PDB entry 9IMM | electron microscopy, 3.22 A resolution | chains D and E of the 11 polymer chains in the assembly

Chain D:
Molecule: Non-structural protein 8
From: Severe acute respiratory syndrome coronavirus 2
UniProt: P0DTD1 (R1AB_SARS2); residues 1-198 here correspond to UniProt positions 3943-4140 (UniProt number = residue number + 3942)
Amino-acid sequence (198 residues; row label = number of the first residue in the row):
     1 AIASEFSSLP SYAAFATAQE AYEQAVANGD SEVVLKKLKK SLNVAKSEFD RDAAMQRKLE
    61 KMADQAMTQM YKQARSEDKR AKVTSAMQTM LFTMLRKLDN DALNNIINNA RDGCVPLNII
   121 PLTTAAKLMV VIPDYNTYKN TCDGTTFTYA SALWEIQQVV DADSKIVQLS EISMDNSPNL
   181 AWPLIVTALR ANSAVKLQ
Not modelled in the structure: 1-5, 192-198

Chain E:
Molecule: Helicase nsp13
From: Severe acute respiratory syndrome coronavirus 2
Notes: EC 3.6.4.12, 3.6.4.13
UniProt: P0DTD1 (R1AB_SARS2); residues 1-601 here correspond to UniProt positions 5325-5925 (UniProt number = residue number + 5324)
Amino-acid sequence (601 residues; each row starts with the number of its first residue):
     1 AVGACVLCNS QTSLRCGACI RRPFLCCKCC YDHVISTSHK LVLSVNPYVC NAPGCDVTDV
    61 TQLYLGGMSY YCKSHKPPIS FPLCANGQVF GLYKNTCVGS DNVTDFNAIA TCDWTNAGDY
   121 ILANTCTERL KLFAAETLKA TEETFKLSYG IATVREVLSD RELHLSWEVG KPRPPLNRNY
   181 VFTGYRVTKN SKVQIGEYTF EKGDYGDAVV YRGTTTYKLN VGDYFVLTSH TVMPLSAPTL
   241 VPQEHYVRIT GLYPTLNISD EFSSNVANYQ KVGMQKYSTL QGPPGTGKSH FAIGLALYYP
   301 SARIVYTACS HAAVDALCEK ALKYLPIDKC SRIIPARARV ECFDKFKVNS TLEQYVFCTV
   361 NALPETTADI VVFDEISMAT NYDLSVVNAR LRAKHYVYIG DPAQLPAPRT LLTKGTLEPE
   421 YFNSVCRLMK TIGPDMFLGT CRRCPAEIVD TVSALVYDNK LKAHKDKSAQ CFKMFYKGVI
   481 THDVSSAINR PQIGVVREFL TRNPAWRKAV FISPYNSQNA VASKILGLPT QTVDSSQGSE
   541 YDYVIFTQTT ETAHSCNVNR FNVAITRAKV GILCIMSDRD LYDKLQFTSL EIPRRNVATL
   601 Q
Not modelled in the structure: 1, 204-207, 337-339, 594-601
Ion coordination: Zn2+ site 1: Cys-5, Cys-8, Cys-26, Cys-29; Zn2+ site 2: Cys-16, Cys-19, His-33, His-39; Zn2+ site 3: Cys-50, Cys-55, Cys-72, His-75

How chain D and chain E interact:
Residue-residue contacts (13):
  Lys-58(D) / Ile-79(E)
  Leu-59(D) / Ile-79(E)  hydrophobic
  Leu-59(D) / Ser-80(E)
  Met-62(D) / Leu-65(E)
  Met-62(D) / Gly-66(E)
  Met-62(D) / Gly-67(E)
  Met-62(D) / Ile-79(E)  hydrophobic
  Met-62(D) / Phe-81(E)  hydrophobic
  Gln-65(D) / Met-68(E)
  Met-67(D) / Phe-90(E)  hydrophobic
  Gln-73(D) / Val-45(E)
  Gln-73(D) / Asn-46(E)  hydrogen bond
  Glu-77(D) / Val-45(E)
Other interface residues (no listed pair), chain D (12 interface residues in all): Ala-63, Ala-66, Gln-69, Met-70, Ala-74
Other interface residues (no listed pair), chain E (14 interface residues in all): Tyr-48, Tyr-70, Gly-91, Leu-92

Summary:
12 residues of chain D face 14 of chain E across their interface, with 1 hydrogen bond. Its one
hydrogen-bonded contact is Gln-73(D)/Asn-46(E). Cys-5(E), Cys-8(E), Cys-26(E) and Cys-29(E) coordinate Zn2+
site 1. The Zn2+ site 2 is built by Cys-16(E), Cys-19(E), His-33(E) and His-39(E).
Chain D is Non-structural protein 8 and chain E is Helicase nsp13, both from Severe acute respiratory syndrome
coronavirus 2; the structure, SARS-CoV-2 Replication-Transcription Complex has a dimer architecture (local
dRTC) in post-capping state, was determined by electron microscopy together with 9IMK and 8XCH from the same
study.
